PDB entry 2V69 | X-ray diffraction, 2.80 A resolution | chains I and K of the 16 polymer chains in the assembly

[Chain I (and K)]
Molecule: Ribulose bisphosphate carboxylase small chain 1
From: Chlamydomonas reinhardtii
Notes: EC 4.1.1.39; chain K of this document is another copy of the same molecule, construct and numbering; everything in this record applies to it too
UniProtKB: P00873 (RBS1_CHLRE); residues 1-140 here correspond to UniProt positions 46-185 (UniProt number = residue number + 45)
Amino-acid sequence (140 residues; each row starts with the number of its first residue):
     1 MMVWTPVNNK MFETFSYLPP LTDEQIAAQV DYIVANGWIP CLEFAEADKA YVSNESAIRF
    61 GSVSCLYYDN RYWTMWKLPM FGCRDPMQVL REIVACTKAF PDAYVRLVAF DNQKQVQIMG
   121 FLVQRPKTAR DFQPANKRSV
Modified residues: Met1 (n-methyl methionine; MME)

[Interface between chain I and chain K]
Pairs across the interface - 18 pairs, chain I then chain K:
  Phe44(I) - Pro6(K)  hydrophobic
  Glu46(I) - Val7(K)
  Ile58(I) - Asn54(K)
  Ile58(I) - Ala57(K)
  Ile58(I) - Ile58(K)  hydrophobic
  Arg59(I) - Asn54(K)  hydrogen bond
  Arg59(I) - Ser64(K)  hydrogen bond (backbone-side chain)
  Arg59(I) - Tyr67(K)  hydrogen bond (side chain-backbone)
  Arg59(I) - Tyr68(K)
  Gly61(I) - Ser62(K)
  Thr74(I) - Pro6(K)
  Trp76(I) - Val3(K)  hydrophobic
  Trp76(I) - Val140(K)
  Lys77(I) - Met1(K)
  Lys77(I) - Val3(K)
  Ala99(I) - Val140(K)  hydrophobic
  Phe100(I) - Thr5(K)
  Phe100(I) - Val140(K)  hydrophobic
Also at the interface, not in a pair above, chain I (12 interface residues in all): Met75, Leu78
Also at the interface, not in a pair above, chain K (15 interface residues in all): Glu55, Leu66

[In short]
12 residues of chain I face 15 of chain K across their interface, with 3 hydrogen bonds. Polar pairs include
Arg59(I)-Asn54(K), Arg59(I)-Ser64(K) and Arg59(I)-Tyr67(K).
Chain I and chain K are both Ribulose bisphosphate carboxylase small chain 1 (Chlamydomonas reinhardtii); the
structure, Crystal structure of Chlamydomonas reinhardtii Rubisco with a large- subunit mutation D473E, was
determined by X-ray diffraction together with 2V67, 2V68, 2V63 and 2V6A from the same study.
